Entry 6W4T (X-ray diffraction, 2.77 A resolution); this record covers chains A and V of the 3 polymer chains in the assembly.

# Chain A
Protein: DNA-(apurinic or apyrimidinic site) lyase
From: Homo sapiens
Notes: EC 3.1.-.-, 4.2.99.18
Reference sequence: P27695 (APEX1_HUMAN); residue numbers follow UniProt; this construct covers 43-318
Sequence (276 residues; numbered 43 to 318; the number before each row is that of its first residue):
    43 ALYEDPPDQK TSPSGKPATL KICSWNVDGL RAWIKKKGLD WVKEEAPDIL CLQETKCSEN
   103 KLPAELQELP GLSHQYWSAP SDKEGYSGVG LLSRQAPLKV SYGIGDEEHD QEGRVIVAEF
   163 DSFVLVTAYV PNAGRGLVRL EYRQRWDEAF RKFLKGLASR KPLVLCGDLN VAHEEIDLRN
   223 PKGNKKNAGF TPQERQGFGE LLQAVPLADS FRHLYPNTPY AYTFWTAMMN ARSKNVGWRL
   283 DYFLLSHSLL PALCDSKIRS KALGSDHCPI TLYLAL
Differences from the reference sequence: engineered mutation Ala138 (Cys in P27695), Ala269 (Tyr in P27695)
What the authors report for this chain:
  - binding site for the 21-nt DNA strand: Tyr171, Asn174, His309
  - catalytic residues: Asp210, Asn212
  - mutagenesis - Y269A (13-fold): decreased catalytic activity (AP-endonuclease activity)
  - mutagenesis - Y269A (2-fold): decreased binding to abasic substrate

# Chain V
Molecule: 21-nt DNA strand
Sequence (21 nucleotides; numbered 1 to 21; the number before each row is that of its first residue):
     1 GGATCCGTCG GACGCATCAG C

# Interface between chain A and chain V
Pairs across the interface - 21 pairs, chain A then chain V:
  Asp70(A) - DG14(V)  sugar contact
  Gly71(A) - DG14(V)  phosphate contact
  Gly71(A) - DC15(V)  phosphate contact
  Leu72(A) - DC15(V)  phosphate contact
  Arg73(A) - DC15(V)  hydrogen bond to the phosphate
  Arg73(A) - DA16(V)  salt bridge to the phosphate
  Ala74(A) - DG14(V)  sugar contact
  Ala74(A) - DC15(V)  hydrogen bond to the phosphate
  Lys78(A) - DG14(V)  salt bridge to the phosphate
  Lys98(A) - DC15(V)  sugar contact
  Lys103(A) - DA16(V)  salt bridge to the phosphate
  Lys125(A) - DT17(V)  salt bridge to the phosphate
  Glu126(A) - DA16(V)  phosphate contact
  Gly127(A) - DC15(V)  phosphate contact
  Gly127(A) - DA16(V)  sugar contact
  Arg177(A) - DG11(V)  base contact
  Ala269(A) - DA12(V)  sugar contact
  Met270(A) - DG10(V)  base contact
  Met270(A) - DG11(V)  hydrogen bond to the base
  Met270(A) - DA12(V)  base contact
  Met271(A) - DG10(V)  base contact
Interface residues without a listed pair, chain A (17 interface residues in all): Thr97, Lys228
Interface residues without a listed pair, chain V (9 interface residues in all): DG7, DC13

# Overview
Chain A and chain V form an interface of 17 and 9 residues respectively, with 3 hydrogen bonds and 4 salt
bridges. Polar contacts include Met270(A)-DG11(V), Arg73(A)-DC15(V) and Ala74(A)-DC15(V). From the paper:
catalytic residues Asp210(A) and Asn212(A); Y269A of chain A reduces catalytic activity (AP-endonuclease
activity).
Chain A is DNA-(apurinic or apyrimidinic site) lyase (Homo sapiens) and chain V is a 21-nt DNA strand; the
structure, APE1 Y269A phosphorothioate substrate complex with abasic DNA, was determined by X-ray diffraction,
deposited together with 6W4I.
